PDB entry 3RAE | X-ray diffraction, 2.90 A resolution | chains B and H of the 8 polymer chains in the assembly

== Chain B ==
Protein: DNA topoisomerase 4 subunit A
Organism: Streptococcus pneumoniae
Notes: EC 5.99.1.-
Reference sequence: P72525 (PARC_STRPN); residues 1-488 here = UniProt positions 1-488
Amino-acid sequence (496 residues; numbered 1 to 496; the number before each row is that of its first residue):
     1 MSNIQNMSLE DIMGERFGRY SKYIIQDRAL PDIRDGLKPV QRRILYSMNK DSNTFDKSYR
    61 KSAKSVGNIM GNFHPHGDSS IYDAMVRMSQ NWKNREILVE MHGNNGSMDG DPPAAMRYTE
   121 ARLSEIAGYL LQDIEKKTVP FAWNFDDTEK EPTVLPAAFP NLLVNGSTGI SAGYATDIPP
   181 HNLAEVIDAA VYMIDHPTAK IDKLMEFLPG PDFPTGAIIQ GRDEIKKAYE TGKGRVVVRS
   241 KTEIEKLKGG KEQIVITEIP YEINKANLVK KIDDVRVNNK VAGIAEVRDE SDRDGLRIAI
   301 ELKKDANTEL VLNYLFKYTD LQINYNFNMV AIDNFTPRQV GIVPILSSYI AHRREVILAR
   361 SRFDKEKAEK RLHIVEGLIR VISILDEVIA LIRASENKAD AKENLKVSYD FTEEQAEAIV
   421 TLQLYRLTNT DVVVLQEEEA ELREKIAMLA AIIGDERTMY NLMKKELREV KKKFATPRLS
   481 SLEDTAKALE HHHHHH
Not modelled in the structure: 1-2, 485-496
Sequence notes: expression tag (489-496)
Bound ions: Mg2+: Phe-316, Thr-319, Gln-322
Swiss-Prot annotation at these positions:
  - active site: Tyr-118 (O-(5'-phospho-DNA)-tyrosine intermediate)
  - site: Lys-38 (Interaction with DNA), His-74 (Interaction with DNA), His-76 (Interaction with DNA), Arg-87 (Interaction with DNA), Lys-93 (Interaction with DNA), Arg-117 (Transition state stabilizer)

== Chain H ==
Molecule: 11-nt DNA strand
Sequence (11 nucleotides; numbered 1 to 11; the number before each row is that of its first residue):
     1 GACTATGCAC G

== Chain B / chain H interface ==
Residue-residue contacts (15; chain B residue first):
  Phe-17(B) / DC8(H)  phosphate contact
  Arg-117(B) / DG1(H)  base contact
  Tyr-118(B) / DG1(H)  covalent bond
  Ile-170(B) / DC8(H)  base contact
  Ile-170(B) / DA9(H)  base contact
  Ser-171(B) / DC8(H)  phosphate contact
  Ser-171(B) / DA9(H)  sugar contact
  Ala-172(B) / DC8(H)  phosphate contact
  Ala-172(B) / DA9(H)  phosphate contact
  Gly-173(B) / DC8(H)  phosphate contact
  Gly-173(B) / DA9(H)  hydrogen bond to the phosphate
  Tyr-174(B) / DA9(H)  sugar contact
  Ala-175(B) / DA9(H)  sugar contact
  Lys-233(B) / DG11(H)  salt bridge to the phosphate
  Asn-326(B) / DG11(H)  sugar contact
Also at the interface, not in a pair above, chain B (15 interface residues in all): Tyr-20, Pro-112, Pro-113, Asn-328
Also at the interface, not in a pair above, chain H (7 interface residues in all): DA2, DC3, DC10

== Summary ==
The interface between chain B and chain H involves 15 residues on one side and 7 on the other, with 1 covalent
bond, 1 hydrogen bond and 1 salt bridge. Polar contacts include Gly-173(B)/DA9(H) and Lys-233(B)/DG11(H).
Chain B is DNA topoisomerase 4 subunit A (Streptococcus pneumoniae) and chain H is an 11-nt DNA strand; the
structure, Quinolone(Levofloxacin)-DNA cleavage complex of type IV topoisomerase from S. pneumoniae, was
determined by X-ray diffraction together with 5EIX from the same study.
